PDB entry 7QUR | electron microscopy, 2.27 A resolution | chains A and B of the 3 polymer chains in the assembly

[Chain A (and B)]
Molecule: Spike glycoprotein, Fibritin
From: Severe acute respiratory syndrome coronavirus 2
Notes: chain B of this document is another copy of the same molecule, construct and numbering; everything in this record applies to it too
Reference sequence: chimeric construct of P0DTC2, P10104: residues 1-1213 from P0DTC2 (SPIKE_SARS2) positions 1-1213 (same numbers); residues 1226-1252 from P10104 positions 458-484 (UniProt number = residue number - 768)
Amino-acid sequence (1259 residues; numbered 1 to 1259; the number before each row is that of its first residue):
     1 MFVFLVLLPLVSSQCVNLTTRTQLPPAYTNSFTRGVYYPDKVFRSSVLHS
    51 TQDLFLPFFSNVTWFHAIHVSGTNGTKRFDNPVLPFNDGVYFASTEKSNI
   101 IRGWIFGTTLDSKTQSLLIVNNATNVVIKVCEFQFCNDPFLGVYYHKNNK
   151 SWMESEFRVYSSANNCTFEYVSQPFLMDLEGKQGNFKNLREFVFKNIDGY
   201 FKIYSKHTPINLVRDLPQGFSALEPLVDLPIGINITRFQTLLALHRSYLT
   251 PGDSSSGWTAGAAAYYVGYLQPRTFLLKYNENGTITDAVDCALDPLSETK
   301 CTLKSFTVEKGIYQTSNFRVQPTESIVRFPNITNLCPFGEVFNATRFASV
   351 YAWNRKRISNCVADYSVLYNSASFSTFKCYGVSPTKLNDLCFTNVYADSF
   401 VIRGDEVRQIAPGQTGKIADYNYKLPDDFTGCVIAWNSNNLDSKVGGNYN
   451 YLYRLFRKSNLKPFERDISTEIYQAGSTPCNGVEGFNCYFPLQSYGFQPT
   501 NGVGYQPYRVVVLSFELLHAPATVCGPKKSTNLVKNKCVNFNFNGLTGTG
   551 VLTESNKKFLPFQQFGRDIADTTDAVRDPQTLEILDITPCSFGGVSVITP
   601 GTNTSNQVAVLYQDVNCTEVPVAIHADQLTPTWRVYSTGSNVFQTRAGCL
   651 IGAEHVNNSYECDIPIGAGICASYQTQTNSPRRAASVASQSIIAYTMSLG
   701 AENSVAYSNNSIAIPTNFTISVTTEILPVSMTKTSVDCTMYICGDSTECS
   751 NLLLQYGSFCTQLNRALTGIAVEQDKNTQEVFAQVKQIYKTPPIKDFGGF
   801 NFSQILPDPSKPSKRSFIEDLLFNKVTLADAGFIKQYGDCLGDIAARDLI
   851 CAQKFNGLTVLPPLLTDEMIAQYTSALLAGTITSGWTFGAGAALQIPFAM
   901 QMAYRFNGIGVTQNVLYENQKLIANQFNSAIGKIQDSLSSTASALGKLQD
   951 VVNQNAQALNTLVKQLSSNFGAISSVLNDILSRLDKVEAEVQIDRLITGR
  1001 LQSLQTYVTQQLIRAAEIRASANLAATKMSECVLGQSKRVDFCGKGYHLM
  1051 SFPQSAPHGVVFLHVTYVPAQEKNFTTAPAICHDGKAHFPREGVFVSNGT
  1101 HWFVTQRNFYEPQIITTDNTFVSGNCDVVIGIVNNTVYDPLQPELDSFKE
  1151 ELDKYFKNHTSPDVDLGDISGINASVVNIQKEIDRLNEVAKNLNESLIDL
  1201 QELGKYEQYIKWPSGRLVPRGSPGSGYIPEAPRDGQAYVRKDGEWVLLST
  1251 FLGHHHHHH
Disordered / not traced: 1-13, 619-631, 677-688, 1140-1259
Disulfide bonds: Cys-15/Cys-136, Cys-131/Cys-166, Cys-291/Cys-301, Cys-336/Cys-361, Cys-379/Cys-432, Cys-391/Cys-525, Cys-480/Cys-488, Cys-538/Cys-590, Cys-617/Cys-649, Cys-662/Cys-671, Cys-743/Cys-749, Cys-840/Cys-851, Cys-1032/Cys-1043, Cys-1082/Cys-1126
Covalent attachments: N-acetylglucosamine (NAG) linked to Asn-17, Asn-61, Asn-122, Asn-149, Asn-234, Asn-282, Asn-331, Asn-343, Asn-616, Asn-709, Asn-717, Asn-801, Asn-1074, Asn-1098, Asn-1134; glycan linked to Asn-165
Construct notes: conflict Ala-685 (Arg in P0DTC2); linker (1214-1225); engineered mutation Leu-1247 (Phe479 in P10104); expression tag (1253-1259)
Residues lining bound ligands:
  - linoleic acid (EIC), molecule 1: Cys-336, Pro-337, Phe-338, Val-341, Phe-342, Ile-358, Ala-363, Tyr-365, Leu-368, Tyr-369, Phe-374, Phe-377, Leu-387, Phe-392, Val-395, Ile-434, Leu-513, Phe-515
  - linoleic acid (EIC), molecule 2: Arg-408, Gln-409, Thr-415, Gly-416
  - 2,3,5-tris(iodanyl)benzamide (GE9): Tyr-660, Glu-661, Ser-673, Gln-675, Ile-693, Tyr-695
  - N-acetyl-alpha-neuraminic acid (SIA): Tyr-145, Trp-152, Gly-181, Gln-183, His-245, Arg-246, Ser-247, Tyr-248, Leu-249, Thr-259
UniProt features mapped onto this chain:
  - region: Asn-280 to Cys-301 (Putative superantigen), Arg-403 to Asp-405 (Integrin-binding motif), Asn-448 to Phe-456 (Immunodominant HLA epitope recognized by the CD8+), Pro-681 to Ala-684 (Putative superantigen), Ser-816 to Tyr-837 (Fusion peptide 1), Lys-835 to Phe-855 (Fusion peptide 2), Asp-1163 to Glu-1202 (Heptad repeat 2)
  - site: Arg-815, Ser-816 (Cleavage)
  - glycosylation: Asn-17 (N-linked (GlcNAc...) (complex) asparagine), Asn-61 (N-linked (GlcNAc...) (hybrid) asparagine), Asn-74 (N-linked (GlcNAc...) (complex) asparagine), Asn-122 (N-linked (GlcNAc...) (hybrid) asparagine), Asn-149 (N-linked (GlcNAc...) (complex) asparagine), Asn-165 (N-linked (GlcNAc...) (complex) asparagine), Asn-234 (N-linked (GlcNAc...) (high mannose) asparagine), Asn-282 (N-linked (GlcNAc...) (complex) asparagine), Thr-323 (O-linked (GalNAc) threonine), Ser-325 (O-linked (HexNAc...) serine), Asn-331 (N-linked (GlcNAc...) (complex) asparagine), Asn-343 (N-linked (GlcNAc...) (complex) asparagine), Asn-603 (N-linked (GlcNAc...) (hybrid) asparagine), Asn-616 (N-linked (GlcNAc...) (complex) asparagine), Asn-657 (N-linked (GlcNAc...) (complex) asparagine), Thr-676 (O-linked (GlcNAc...) threonine), Thr-678 (O-linked (GlcNAc...) threonine), Asn-709 (N-linked (GlcNAc...) (high mannose) asparagine), Asn-717 (N-linked (GlcNAc...) (hybrid) asparagine), Asn-801 (N-linked (GlcNAc...) (hybrid) asparagine) and 6 more in UniProt
From the paper describing this entry:
  - post-translational modification sites: Asn-149, Asn-165
  - binding site for N-acetyl-alpha-neuraminic acid: Tyr-145, Trp-152, Gln-183, Ser-247, Leu-249, Thr-259
  - specificity-determining residues: Gln-183

[How chain A and chain B interact]
Contacting residue pairs (257):
  Gln-52(A) / Asn-751(B)  hydrogen bond
  Gln-52(A) / Leu-754(B)
  Gln-314(A) / Ser-735(B)
  Gln-314(A) / Leu-861(B)
  Ser-316(A) / Asp-737(B)
  Asn-317(A) / Asp-737(B)  hydrogen bond (backbone-side chain)
  Asn-317(A) / Met-740(B)
  Asn-317(A) / Gly-857(B)
  Arg-319(A) / Asp-737(B)  salt bridge
  Arg-319(A) / Met-740(B)
  Arg-319(A) / Gly-744(B)
  Arg-355(A) / Tyr-200(B)  hydrogen bond
  Arg-355(A) / Pro-230(B)
  Gly-381(A) / Arg-983(B)
  Val-382(A) / Arg-983(B)
  Ser-383(A) / Arg-983(B)  hydrogen bond (backbone-backbone)
  Ser-383(A) / Leu-984(B)
  Ser-383(A) / Asp-985(B)  hydrogen bond (side chain-backbone)
  Ser-383(A) / Glu-988(B)  hydrogen bond
  Thr-385(A) / Asp-985(B)
  Lys-386(A) / Leu-981(B)  hydrogen bond (side chain-backbone)
  Lys-386(A) / Ser-982(B)
  Lys-386(A) / Arg-983(B)
  Lys-386(A) / Leu-984(B)
  Leu-390(A) / Ser-982(B)
  Tyr-396(A) / Tyr-200(B)
  Tyr-396(A) / Asp-228(B)
  Tyr-396(A) / Pro-230(B)
  Arg-403(A) / Ser-373(B)
  Asp-405(A) / Ser-373(B)  hydrogen bond
  Asp-405(A) / Phe-374(B)
  Asp-405(A) / Ser-375(B)  hydrogen bond
  Arg-408(A) / Phe-374(B)  hydrogen bond (side chain-backbone)
  Arg-408(A) / Ser-375(B)
  Arg-408(A) / Phe-377(B)
  Gly-413(A) / Pro-384(B)
  Gly-413(A) / Thr-385(B)
  Gln-414(A) / Thr-385(B)
  Thr-415(A) / Tyr-365(B)  hydrogen bond
  Thr-415(A) / Tyr-369(B)
  Thr-415(A) / Phe-377(B)
  Thr-415(A) / Pro-384(B)
  Gly-416(A) / Tyr-369(B)  hydrogen bond (backbone-side chain)
  Lys-417(A) / Tyr-369(B)
  Asp-420(A) / Tyr-369(B)  hydrogen bond
  Tyr-421(A) / Ser-366(B)
  Tyr-421(A) / Tyr-369(B)  hydrophobic
  Leu-455(A) / Tyr-369(B)  hydrophobic
  Leu-455(A) / Asn-370(B)
  Phe-456(A) / Asn-370(B)
  Pro-463(A) / Asp-198(B)
  Pro-463(A) / Gly-199(B)
  Phe-464(A) / Asp-198(B)
  Phe-464(A) / Gly-199(B)
  Phe-464(A) / Gly-232(B)
  Glu-465(A) / Gly-232(B)
  Glu-465(A) / Asn-234(B)
  Arg-466(A) / Ile-231(B)
  Arg-466(A) / Gly-232(B)  hydrogen bond (backbone-backbone)
  Ile-468(A) / Gln-115(B)
  Ile-468(A) / Glu-132(B)
  Ile-468(A) / Asn-165(B)
  Ser-469(A) / Lys-113(B)
  Glu-471(A) / Lys-113(B)  salt bridge
  Gln-493(A) / Asn-370(B)
  Val-503(A) / Val-503(B)  hydrophobic
  Tyr-505(A) / Ser-373(B)
  Ser-514(A) / Tyr-200(B)
  Leu-517(A) / Arg-983(B)  hydrogen bond (backbone-side chain)
  Leu-518(A) / Asp-979(B)
  Leu-518(A) / Ser-982(B)
  His-519(A) / Lys-41(B)
  Ala-520(A) / Lys-41(B)
  Gly-545(A) / Ser-982(B)
  Leu-546(A) / Ser-982(B)
  Thr-547(A) / Asn-978(B)
  Thr-547(A) / Ser-982(B)  hydrogen bond
  Gly-548(A) / Asn-978(B)
  Val-551(A) / Tyr-837(B)
  Thr-553(A) / Gly-842(B)
  Lys-557(A) / Phe-43(B)
  Lys-557(A) / Ser-45(B)  hydrogen bond
  Lys-558(A) / Phe-43(B)
  Phe-559(A) / Phe-43(B)  hydrophobic
  Leu-560(A) / Tyr-38(B)
  Leu-560(A) / Glu-224(B)
  Phe-562(A) / Asp-40(B)
  Phe-562(A) / Lys-41(B)
  Phe-562(A) / Glu-224(B)
  Phe-562(A) / Pro-225(B)
  Gln-563(A) / Lys-41(B)
  Gln-563(A) / Val-42(B)
  Gln-563(A) / Phe-43(B)
  Gln-564(A) / Lys-41(B)
  Phe-565(A) / Val-42(B)
  Phe-565(A) / Phe-43(B)  hydrogen bond (backbone-backbone)
  Gly-566(A) / Phe-43(B)
  Arg-567(A) / Val-42(B)
  Arg-567(A) / Phe-43(B)  hydrogen bond (backbone-backbone)
  Arg-567(A) / Arg-44(B)
  Ile-569(A) / Val-47(B)  hydrophobic
  Ile-569(A) / Lys-964(B)
  Ile-569(A) / Ser-967(B)
  Ala-570(A) / Leu-966(B)
  Ala-570(A) / Ser-967(B)
  Asp-571(A) / Arg-44(B)  salt bridge
  Asp-571(A) / Ser-967(B)
  Asp-571(A) / Ser-975(B)
  Asp-571(A) / Val-976(B)
  Asp-574(A) / Ala-846(B)
  Asp-586(A) / Asp-843(B)
  Thr-588(A) / Leu-841(B)
  Thr-588(A) / Gly-842(B)
  Thr-588(A) / Phe-855(B)
  Pro-589(A) / Tyr-837(B)  hydrogen bond (backbone-side chain)
  Pro-589(A) / Phe-855(B)
  Cys-590(A) / Asp-745(B)
  Cys-590(A) / Tyr-837(B)
  Ser-591(A) / Met-740(B)
  Ser-591(A) / Asp-745(B)  hydrogen bond
  Ser-591(A) / Phe-855(B)
  Phe-592(A) / Lys-835(B)
  Phe-592(A) / Gln-836(B)
  Phe-592(A) / Tyr-837(B)  hydrophobic
  Phe-592(A) / Cys-840(B)  hydrophobic
  Phe-592(A) / Lys-854(B)
  Phe-592(A) / Phe-855(B)  hydrophobic
  Gln-613(A) / Phe-833(B)
  Gln-613(A) / Ile-834(B)
  Gln-613(A) / Thr-859(B)
  Asp-614(A) / Phe-833(B)
  Asp-614(A) / Ile-834(B)
  Asp-614(A) / Lys-835(B)  hydrogen bond (side chain-backbone)
  Asp-614(A) / Gln-836(B)
  Asp-614(A) / Lys-854(B)  salt bridge
  Val-615(A) / Ile-834(B)
  Asn-616(A) / Ile-834(B)
  Asn-616(A) / Gln-836(B)
  Arg-634(A) / Tyr-837(B)
  Arg-646(A) / Thr-866(B)
  Arg-646(A) / Glu-868(B)  salt bridge
  Ala-647(A) / Pro-862(B)  hydrophobic
  Pro-665(A) / Leu-864(B)  hydrophobic
  Gly-667(A) / Pro-863(B)
  Gly-667(A) / Leu-864(B)
  Ala-668(A) / Pro-863(B)  hydrogen bond (backbone-backbone)
  Ala-668(A) / Leu-864(B)
  Ala-668(A) / Thr-866(B)
  Gly-669(A) / Leu-864(B)  hydrogen bond (backbone-backbone)
  Gly-669(A) / Thr-866(B)
  Gly-669(A) / Met-869(B)
  Cys-671(A) / Leu-864(B)  hydrophobic
  Thr-696(A) / Met-869(B)
  Met-697(A) / Leu-864(B)
  Met-697(A) / Leu-865(B)  hydrophobic
  Met-697(A) / Met-869(B)
  Leu-699(A) / Lys-786(B)
  Leu-699(A) / Ile-788(B)
  Leu-699(A) / Met-869(B)
  Leu-699(A) / Gln-872(B)
  Leu-699(A) / Tyr-873(B)  hydrogen bond (backbone-side chain)
  Gly-700(A) / Lys-786(B)
  Gly-700(A) / Ile-788(B)
  Ala-701(A) / Lys-786(B)
  Ala-701(A) / Gln-787(B)
  Ala-701(A) / Ile-788(B)  hydrogen bond (backbone-backbone)
  Glu-702(A) / Ile-788(B)
  Glu-702(A) / Lys-790(B)
  Asn-703(A) / Gln-787(B)  hydrogen bond
  Asn-703(A) / Ile-788(B)  hydrogen bond (backbone-backbone)
  Asn-703(A) / Tyr-789(B)
  Asn-703(A) / Lys-790(B)  hydrogen bond (backbone-side chain)
  Ser-704(A) / Lys-790(B)
  Val-705(A) / Tyr-789(B)  hydrophobic
  Val-705(A) / Thr-883(B)
  Val-705(A) / Gln-895(B)
  Ala-706(A) / Gln-895(B)
  Tyr-707(A) / Ile-794(B)
  Tyr-707(A) / Asp-796(B)  hydrogen bond (side chain-backbone)
  Tyr-707(A) / Phe-797(B)
  Tyr-707(A) / Thr-883(B)
  Tyr-707(A) / Ile-896(B)
  Tyr-707(A) / Pro-897(B)  hydrophobic
  Tyr-707(A) / Phe-898(B)  hydrogen bond (side chain-backbone)
  Ser-708(A) / Pro-897(B)
  Asn-709(A) / Pro-897(B)
  Asn-710(A) / Pro-897(B)
  Ser-711(A) / Gln-895(B)  hydrogen bond
  Ser-711(A) / Ile-896(B)
  Ser-711(A) / Pro-897(B)
  Ile-712(A) / Gln-895(B)  hydrogen bond (backbone-side chain)
  Ile-712(A) / Ile-896(B)  hydrophobic
  Ile-712(A) / Met-900(B)  hydrophobic
  Ala-713(A) / Leu-894(B)
  Ala-713(A) / Gln-895(B)  hydrogen bond (backbone-backbone)
  Pro-715(A) / Leu-894(B)  hydrophobic
  Gln-957(A) / Arg-765(B)  hydrogen bond
  Thr-961(A) / Arg-765(B)
  Gln-965(A) / Ser-758(B)
  Gln-965(A) / Phe-759(B)
  Gln-965(A) / Gln-762(B)  hydrogen bond
  Ser-968(A) / Gln-755(B)
  Ser-968(A) / Tyr-756(B)
  Ser-968(A) / Phe-759(B)
  Phe-970(A) / Tyr-756(B)
  Phe-970(A) / Phe-759(B)  hydrophobic
  Gly-971(A) / Tyr-756(B)
  Gly-971(A) / Asp-994(B)
  Lys-986(A) / Asp-427(B)
  Val-987(A) / Asp-427(B)
  Gln-1002(A) / Phe-759(B)
  Gln-1002(A) / Gln-1005(B)
  Ser-1003(A) / Phe-759(B)
  Thr-1006(A) / Gln-762(B)
  Thr-1009(A) / Thr-1009(B)
  Gln-1010(A) / Gln-762(B)
  Gln-1010(A) / Leu-1012(B)
  Ile-1013(A) / Leu-1012(B)  hydrophobic
  Glu-1017(A) / Arg-1019(B)  salt bridge
  Arg-1039(A) / Thr-1027(B)
  Arg-1039(A) / Glu-1031(B)  salt bridge
  Arg-1039(A) / Arg-1039(B)
  Val-1040(A) / Ser-1030(B)
  Val-1040(A) / Glu-1031(B)
  Val-1040(A) / Leu-1034(B)  hydrophobic
  Val-1040(A) / Gly-1035(B)
  Asp-1041(A) / Gly-889(B)
  Asp-1041(A) / Ser-1030(B)
  Asp-1041(A) / Leu-1034(B)
  Lys-1045(A) / Ala-890(B)  hydrogen bond (side chain-backbone)
  Lys-1045(A) / Gly-891(B)
  Gly-1046(A) / Ala-890(B)
  Tyr-1047(A) / Trp-886(B)
  Val-1068(A) / Ala-890(B)
  Glu-1072(A) / Ala-892(B)
  Glu-1072(A) / Leu-894(B)
  Asn-1074(A) / Gln-895(B)  hydrogen bond
  Thr-1077(A) / Pro-897(B)
  Thr-1077(A) / Met-900(B)  hydrogen bond
  Pro-1079(A) / Tyr-917(B)  hydrophobic
  Phe-1089(A) / Gln-913(B)
  Phe-1089(A) / Asn-914(B)
  Phe-1089(A) / Tyr-917(B)  hydrophobic
  Pro-1090(A) / Gln-913(B)
  Val-1094(A) / Met-900(B)  hydrophobic
  Arg-1107(A) / Trp-886(B)
  Arg-1107(A) / Ile-896(B)
  Arg-1107(A) / Met-900(B)
  Arg-1107(A) / Tyr-904(B)
  Phe-1121(A) / Asn-914(B)
  Ser-1123(A) / Asn-914(B)  hydrogen bond
  Ser-1123(A) / Glu-918(B)  hydrogen bond
  Val-1128(A) / Tyr-917(B)
  Val-1128(A) / Glu-918(B)
  Val-1129(A) / Tyr-917(B)  hydrophobic
  Ile-1130(A) / Gln-920(B)
  Ile-1130(A) / Lys-921(B)
Interface residues without a listed pair, chain A (149 interface residues in all): Thr-274, Thr-302, Pro-384, Lys-424, Pro-426, Asp-428, Asn-556, Gly-593, Gly-594, Gln-644, Cys-662, Ile-670, Asn-969, Asp-985, Pro-1069, Ala-1078, Arg-1091, Gly-1124
Interface residues without a listed pair, chain B (137 interface residues in all): Ile-233, Asn-282, Ser-371, Thr-376, Gly-413, Thr-739, Thr-761, Gln-784, Ala-845, Cys-851, Ile-882, Ser-884, Thr-887, Val-963, Ile-1013

[In short]
The interface between chain A and chain B involves 149 residues on one side and 137 on the other; the contacts
include 41 hydrogen bonds and 7 salt bridges. Polar pairs include Arg-319(A)/Asp-737(B), Glu-471(A)/Lys-113(B)
and Asp-571(A)/Arg-44(B). From the paper: a binding site for N-acetyl-alpha-neuraminic acid at Tyr-145(A),
Trp-152(A) and Gln-183(A) among others; the specificity determinant Gln-183(A).
Chain A and chain B are both Spike glycoprotein, Fibritin (Severe acute respiratory syndrome coronavirus 2);
the structure, SARS-CoV-2 Spike with ethylbenzamide-tri-iodo Siallyllactose, C3 symmetry, was determined by
electron microscopy, deposited together with 7QUS.
